PDB entry 4NXG | X-ray diffraction, 2.09 A resolution | chains A and B

Chain A (and B):
Molecule: Phototropin-2
From: Arabidopsis thaliana
Notes: EC 2.7.11.1; fragment: lov domain; chain B of this document is another copy of the same molecule, construct and numbering; everything in this record applies to it too
UniProtKB: P93025 (PHOT2_ARATH); numbering as in UniProt (aligned over 388-496)
Chain sequence (118 residues; numbered 387 to 504; the number before each row is that of its first residue):
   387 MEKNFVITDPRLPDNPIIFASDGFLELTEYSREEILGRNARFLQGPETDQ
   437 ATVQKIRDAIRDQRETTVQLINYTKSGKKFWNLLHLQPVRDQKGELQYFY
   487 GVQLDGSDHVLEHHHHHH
Not modelled in the structure: 387-388, 492-504 (chain B: 387, 492-504)
Sequence notes: expression tag (387, 497-504); engineered mutation Thr394 (Ser in P93025), Gly409 (Ser in P93025), Thr452 (Ile in P93025), Leu470 (Phe in P93025), Val475 (Met in P93025), Tyr486 (Ile in P93025)
Modified residues: Tyr486 (3,5-dichloro-l-tyrosine; 2LT)
Small-molecule neighbours: FMN (flavin mononucleotide): Val392, Thr394, Asn401, Phe410, Asn425, Ala426, Arg427, Leu429, Gln430, Val439, Ile442, Arg443, Ile446, Leu456, Asn458, Asn468, Leu470, Leu472, Phe485, Tyr486, Gly487, Gln489
Swiss-Prot annotation at these positions:
  - binding site (FMN): Asn425, Arg427, Gln430, Arg443, Asn458, Asn468, Gln489
  - mutagenesis: Val392 (V392T: Red-shifted emitted light fluorescence (502 nm) but normal absorption (maximum at 447 nm); when associated with K-489), Gln489 (Q489K: Blue-shifted light absorption (maximum at 441 nm) and emitted fluorescence (487 nm). Red-shifted light emitted fluorescence (502 nm) but normal absorption (maximum at 447 nm) ...)

How chain A and chain B interact:
Contacting residue pairs (27):
  Lys389(A) - His471(B)
  Lys389(A) - Tyr486(B)
  Phe391(A) - Phe391(B)  hydrophobic
  Phe391(A) - Tyr486(B)
  Ile393(A) - Phe405(B)  hydrophobic
  Phe405(A) - Ile393(B)  hydrophobic
  Phe405(A) - Val475(B)  hydrophobic
  Phe405(A) - Tyr484(B)  hydrophobic
  Phe405(A) - Tyr486(B)
  Ser407(A) - Tyr486(B)
  Asp408(A) - Gln473(B)
  Asp408(A) - Tyr486(B)
  Arg418(A) - Val475(B)
  Arg418(A) - Tyr486(B)
  Glu419(A) - Gln478(B)
  His471(A) - Lys389(B)
  Gln473(A) - Asp408(B)
  Val475(A) - Phe405(B)  hydrophobic
  Val475(A) - Arg418(B)
  Gln478(A) - Glu419(B)
  Tyr484(A) - Phe405(B)  hydrophobic
  Tyr486(A) - Lys389(B)
  Tyr486(A) - Phe391(B)
  Tyr486(A) - Phe405(B)
  Tyr486(A) - Ser407(B)
  Tyr486(A) - Asp408(B)
  Tyr486(A) - Arg418(B)
Also at the interface, not in a pair above, chain A (17 interface residues in all): Ala406, Gly409, Val488
Also at the interface, not in a pair above, chain B (17 interface residues in all): Ala406, Gly409, Val488

Summary:
The chain A/chain B interface involves 17 residues from each chain. Chain A binds flavin mononucleotide. From
UniProt: 7 FMN-binding residues and 2 mutagenesis sites on chain A.
Chain A and chain B are both Phototropin-2 (Arabidopsis thaliana); the structure, Crystal structure of
iLOV-I486z(2LT) at pH 9.0, was determined by X-ray diffraction, deposited together with 4NX2, 4NXB, 4NXE and
4NXF.
